Entry 3T9Q (X-ray diffraction, 2.76 A resolution); this record covers chains A and B.

== Chain A (and B) ==
Molecule: Stage II sporulation protein E
Source organism: Bacillus subtilis
Notes: EC 3.1.3.16; chain B of this document is another copy of the same molecule, construct and numbering; everything in this record applies to it too
UniProt: P37475 (SP2E_BACSU); residues 590-827 here = UniProt positions 590-827
Chain sequence (242 residues; each row starts with the number of its first residue):
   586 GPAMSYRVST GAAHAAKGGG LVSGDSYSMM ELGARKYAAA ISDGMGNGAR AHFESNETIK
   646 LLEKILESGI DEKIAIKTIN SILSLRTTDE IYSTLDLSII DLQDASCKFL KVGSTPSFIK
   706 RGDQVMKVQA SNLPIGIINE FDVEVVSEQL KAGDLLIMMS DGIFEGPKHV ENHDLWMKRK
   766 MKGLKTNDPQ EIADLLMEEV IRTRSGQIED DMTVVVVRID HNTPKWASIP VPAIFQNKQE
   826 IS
Disordered / not traced: 586-587, 630-632, 717-721, 812-827 (chain B: 586-588, 630-633, 820-827)
Sequence notes: expression tag (586-589)
Ion coordination: Mn2+ site 1: D628 (shared with D746(B), D795(B) of chain B); Mn2+ site 2: D746, D795 (shared with D628(B) of chain B)
Ligand contacts: beta-D-gulopyranose (GL0): V593, S594, T595, M614, M615, E616, Y622
What the authors report for this chain:
  - Mn2+ coordination: D628, D746, D795
  - mutagenesis - G609D, L646F: abolished signaling (citing earlier work)

== Interface between chain A and chain B ==
Pairs across the interface - 241 pairs, chain A then chain B:
  M589(A) - H806(B)  hydrogen bond (backbone-side chain)
  M589(A) - N807(B)
  M589(A) - T808(B)
  M589(A) - P809(B)
  S590(A) - L687(B)  hydrogen bond (side chain-backbone)
  S590(A) - H806(B)
  Y591(A) - L687(B)  hydrogen bond (backbone-backbone)
  Y591(A) - Q688(B)
  Y591(A) - D689(B)
  Y591(A) - A690(B)
  Y591(A) - I804(B)  hydrophobic
  Y591(A) - D805(B)
  Y591(A) - H806(B)
  R592(A) - A597(B)
  R592(A) - A598(B)
  R592(A) - I804(B)
  R592(A) - D805(B)  hydrogen bond (backbone-backbone)
  V593(A) - L687(B)  hydrophobic
  V593(A) - R803(B)
  S594(A) - P774(B)
  S594(A) - V802(B)
  S594(A) - R803(B)  hydrogen bond (backbone-backbone)
  T595(A) - P774(B)
  T595(A) - V801(B)
  T595(A) - V802(B)
  G596(A) - P774(B)
  G596(A) - Q775(B)
  G596(A) - V800(B)
  G596(A) - V801(B)  hydrogen bond (backbone-backbone)
  A597(A) - R592(B)
  A597(A) - Q775(B)  hydrogen bond (backbone-side chain)
  A597(A) - A778(B)
  A597(A) - V799(B)
  A597(A) - V800(B)  hydrophobic
  A598(A) - A778(B)
  A598(A) - D779(B)
  A598(A) - T798(B)
  A598(A) - V799(B)  hydrogen bond (backbone-backbone)
  H599(A) - M782(B)
  H599(A) - M797(B)  hydrogen bond (side chain-backbone)
  H599(A) - T798(B)
  A600(A) - M782(B)  hydrophobic
  A600(A) - D796(B)
  A600(A) - M797(B)  hydrogen bond (backbone-backbone)
  A601(A) - I793(B)
  A601(A) - D795(B)
  A601(A) - D796(B)
  K602(A) - I793(B)
  K602(A) - E794(B)  hydrogen bond (side chain-backbone)
  K602(A) - D795(B)
  K602(A) - D796(B)  hydrogen bond (backbone-side chain)
  G603(A) - Q792(B)
  G603(A) - I793(B)  hydrogen bond (backbone-backbone)
  S608(A) - D796(B)  hydrogen bond
  G609(A) - D796(B)  hydrogen bond (backbone-side chain)
  D610(A) - S745(B)  hydrogen bond
  D610(A) - D796(B)  hydrogen bond (backbone-side chain)
  D610(A) - M797(B)
  D610(A) - T798(B)
  S611(A) - R620(B)
  Y612(A) - E616(B)
  Y612(A) - L617(B)
  Y612(A) - G618(B)  hydrogen bond (backbone-backbone)
  Y612(A) - A619(B)
  Y612(A) - V800(B)  hydrophobic
  S613(A) - E616(B)
  S613(A) - L617(B)
  M614(A) - M615(B)
  M614(A) - E616(B)  hydrogen bond (backbone-backbone)
  M615(A) - M614(B)
  M615(A) - M615(B)  hydrophobic
  M615(A) - F638(B)
  M615(A) - E639(B)
  E616(A) - S613(B)
  E616(A) - M614(B)  hydrogen bond (backbone-backbone)
  E616(A) - L687(B)
  L617(A) - Y612(B)
  L617(A) - S613(B)
  L617(A) - F638(B)
  G618(A) - Y612(B)  hydrogen bond (backbone-backbone)
  A619(A) - Y612(B)
  A619(A) - L687(B)
  A619(A) - Q688(B)
  R620(A) - Y612(B)  hydrogen bond (side chain-backbone)
  R620(A) - D686(B)
  R620(A) - L687(B)  hydrogen bond (backbone-backbone)
  K621(A) - E648(B)  salt bridge
  K621(A) - I685(B)
  Y622(A) - S683(B)
  Y622(A) - I684(B)
  Y622(A) - I685(B)  hydrogen bond (backbone-backbone)
  Y622(A) - L687(B)
  Y622(A) - V802(B)  hydrophobic
  A623(A) - S683(B)
  A624(A) - D681(B)
  A624(A) - L682(B)
  A624(A) - S683(B)  hydrogen bond (backbone-backbone)
  A624(A) - M743(B)
  A625(A) - D681(B)
  I626(A) - T679(B)
  I626(A) - L680(B)
  I626(A) - D681(B)  hydrogen bond (backbone-backbone)
  I626(A) - M743(B)
  I626(A) - M744(B)  hydrophobic
  I626(A) - T798(B)
  I626(A) - V800(B)  hydrophobic
  S627(A) - T679(B)  hydrogen bond (side chain-backbone)
  S627(A) - L680(B)
  D628(A) - S678(B)
  D628(A) - T679(B)  hydrogen bond (backbone-backbone)
  D628(A) - D746(B)
  G629(A) - S678(B)
  G633(A) - E675(B)
  A634(A) - E675(B)
  R635(A) - N641(B)
  R635(A) - E642(B)  salt bridge
  R635(A) - T643(B)
  R635(A) - E675(B)  hydrogen bond (backbone-side chain)
  A636(A) - N641(B)
  H637(A) - S640(B)
  H637(A) - N641(B)  hydrogen bond (backbone-backbone)
  H637(A) - I644(B)
  H637(A) - L680(B)
  F638(A) - M615(B)
  F638(A) - E639(B)
  F638(A) - S640(B)
  E639(A) - M615(B)
  E639(A) - F638(B)
  E639(A) - E639(B)  hydrogen bond (backbone-backbone)
  E639(A) - N641(B)
  S640(A) - M615(B)
  S640(A) - H637(B)
  S640(A) - F638(B)
  N641(A) - R635(B)
  N641(A) - A636(B)
  N641(A) - H637(B)  hydrogen bond (backbone-backbone)
  N641(A) - E639(B)
  E642(A) - R635(B)
  T643(A) - R635(B)
  I644(A) - H637(B)
  E648(A) - K621(B)  salt bridge
  S678(A) - D628(B)  hydrogen bond (side chain-backbone)
  S678(A) - G629(B)
  T679(A) - I626(B)
  T679(A) - S627(B)  hydrogen bond (backbone-side chain)
  T679(A) - D628(B)  hydrogen bond (backbone-backbone)
  L680(A) - I626(B)
  L680(A) - S627(B)
  L680(A) - H637(B)
  D681(A) - A624(B)
  D681(A) - A625(B)
  D681(A) - I626(B)  hydrogen bond (backbone-backbone)
  L682(A) - A624(B)
  L682(A) - A625(B)  hydrophobic
  S683(A) - Y622(B)
  S683(A) - A623(B)
  S683(A) - A624(B)  hydrogen bond (backbone-backbone)
  I684(A) - Y622(B)
  I685(A) - K621(B)
  I685(A) - Y622(B)  hydrogen bond (backbone-backbone)
  D686(A) - R620(B)
  L687(A) - S590(B)
  L687(A) - Y591(B)  hydrogen bond (backbone-backbone)
  L687(A) - E616(B)
  L687(A) - A619(B)
  L687(A) - R620(B)  hydrogen bond (backbone-backbone)
  L687(A) - K621(B)
  L687(A) - Y622(B)  hydrophobic
  Q688(A) - Y591(B)
  Q688(A) - A619(B)  hydrogen bond (side chain-backbone)
  D689(A) - Y591(B)
  A690(A) - Y591(B)
  M743(A) - I626(B)  hydrophobic
  M744(A) - I626(B)
  S745(A) - D610(B)  hydrogen bond
  D746(A) - D628(B)
  P774(A) - S594(B)
  P774(A) - T595(B)
  P774(A) - G596(B)
  Q775(A) - G596(B)
  Q775(A) - A597(B)  hydrogen bond (side chain-backbone)
  A778(A) - A597(B)
  A778(A) - A598(B)
  D779(A) - A598(B)
  D779(A) - P809(B)
  D779(A) - W811(B)  hydrogen bond
  M782(A) - A598(B)
  M782(A) - H599(B)
  M782(A) - W811(B)  hydrophobic
  E783(A) - W811(B)
  I786(A) - W811(B)  hydrophobic
  R787(A) - I814(B)
  S790(A) - P815(B)
  G791(A) - I814(B)
  G791(A) - P815(B)
  G791(A) - V816(B)
  I793(A) - K602(B)
  I793(A) - G603(B)  hydrogen bond (backbone-backbone)
  E794(A) - K602(B)
  D795(A) - K602(B)
  D796(A) - A600(B)
  D796(A) - A601(B)
  D796(A) - K602(B)  hydrogen bond (side chain-backbone)
  D796(A) - S608(B)  hydrogen bond
  D796(A) - G609(B)  hydrogen bond (side chain-backbone)
  D796(A) - D610(B)
  M797(A) - H599(B)  hydrogen bond (backbone-side chain)
  M797(A) - A600(B)  hydrogen bond (backbone-backbone)
  M797(A) - D610(B)
  T798(A) - A598(B)
  T798(A) - H599(B)  hydrogen bond
  T798(A) - D610(B)  hydrogen bond
  T798(A) - Y612(B)
  V799(A) - A597(B)
  V799(A) - A598(B)  hydrogen bond (backbone-backbone)
  V800(A) - G596(B)
  V800(A) - A597(B)  hydrophobic
  V800(A) - Y612(B)  hydrophobic
  V801(A) - T595(B)
  V801(A) - G596(B)  hydrogen bond (backbone-backbone)
  V802(A) - S594(B)
  V802(A) - Y622(B)
  R803(A) - V593(B)
  R803(A) - S594(B)  hydrogen bond (backbone-backbone)
  I804(A) - Y591(B)  hydrophobic
  I804(A) - R592(B)
  D805(A) - Y591(B)
  D805(A) - R592(B)  hydrogen bond (backbone-backbone)
  D805(A) - S594(B)
  H806(A) - M589(B)
  H806(A) - S590(B)
  H806(A) - Y591(B)  hydrogen bond
  N807(A) - M589(B)
  P809(A) - M589(B)
  P809(A) - R592(B)
  P809(A) - D779(B)
  K810(A) - E783(B)
  W811(A) - D779(B)  hydrogen bond (side chain-backbone)
  W811(A) - M782(B)
  W811(A) - E783(B)
  W811(A) - I786(B)  hydrophobic
Interface residues without a listed pair, chain A (100 interface residues in all): V607, Y677, A737, Q792, T808
Interface residues without a listed pair, chain B (101 interface residues in all): G604, V607, S611, R671, A737, K810, P817
Interface features reported in the paper:
  - interface residues, chain A: D628(A)

== Summary ==
Chain A and chain B form an interface of 100 and 101 residues respectively; the contacts include 58 hydrogen
bonds and 3 salt bridges. Polar pairs include K621(A)-E648(B), R635(A)-E642(B) and M589(A)-H806(B). Ligands of
chain A: beta-D-gulopyranose. The paper reports that G609D and L646F of chain A abolish signaling; the
interface residue D628(A).
Chain A and chain B are both Stage II sporulation protein E (Bacillus subtilis); the structure, Structure of
the Phosphatase Domain of the Cell Fate Determinant SpoIIE from Bacillus subtilis (Mn presoaked), was
determined by X-ray diffraction, deposited together with 3T91.
